Entry 7L56 (electron microscopy, 3.60 A resolution); this record covers chains B and J of the 9 polymer chains in the assembly.

== Chain B ==
Molecule: Spike glycoprotein
Source organism: Severe acute respiratory syndrome coronavirus 2
UniProt: P0DTC2 (SPIKE_SARS2); numbering as in UniProt (aligned over 1-1208)
Sequence (1288 residues; row label = number of the first residue in the row):
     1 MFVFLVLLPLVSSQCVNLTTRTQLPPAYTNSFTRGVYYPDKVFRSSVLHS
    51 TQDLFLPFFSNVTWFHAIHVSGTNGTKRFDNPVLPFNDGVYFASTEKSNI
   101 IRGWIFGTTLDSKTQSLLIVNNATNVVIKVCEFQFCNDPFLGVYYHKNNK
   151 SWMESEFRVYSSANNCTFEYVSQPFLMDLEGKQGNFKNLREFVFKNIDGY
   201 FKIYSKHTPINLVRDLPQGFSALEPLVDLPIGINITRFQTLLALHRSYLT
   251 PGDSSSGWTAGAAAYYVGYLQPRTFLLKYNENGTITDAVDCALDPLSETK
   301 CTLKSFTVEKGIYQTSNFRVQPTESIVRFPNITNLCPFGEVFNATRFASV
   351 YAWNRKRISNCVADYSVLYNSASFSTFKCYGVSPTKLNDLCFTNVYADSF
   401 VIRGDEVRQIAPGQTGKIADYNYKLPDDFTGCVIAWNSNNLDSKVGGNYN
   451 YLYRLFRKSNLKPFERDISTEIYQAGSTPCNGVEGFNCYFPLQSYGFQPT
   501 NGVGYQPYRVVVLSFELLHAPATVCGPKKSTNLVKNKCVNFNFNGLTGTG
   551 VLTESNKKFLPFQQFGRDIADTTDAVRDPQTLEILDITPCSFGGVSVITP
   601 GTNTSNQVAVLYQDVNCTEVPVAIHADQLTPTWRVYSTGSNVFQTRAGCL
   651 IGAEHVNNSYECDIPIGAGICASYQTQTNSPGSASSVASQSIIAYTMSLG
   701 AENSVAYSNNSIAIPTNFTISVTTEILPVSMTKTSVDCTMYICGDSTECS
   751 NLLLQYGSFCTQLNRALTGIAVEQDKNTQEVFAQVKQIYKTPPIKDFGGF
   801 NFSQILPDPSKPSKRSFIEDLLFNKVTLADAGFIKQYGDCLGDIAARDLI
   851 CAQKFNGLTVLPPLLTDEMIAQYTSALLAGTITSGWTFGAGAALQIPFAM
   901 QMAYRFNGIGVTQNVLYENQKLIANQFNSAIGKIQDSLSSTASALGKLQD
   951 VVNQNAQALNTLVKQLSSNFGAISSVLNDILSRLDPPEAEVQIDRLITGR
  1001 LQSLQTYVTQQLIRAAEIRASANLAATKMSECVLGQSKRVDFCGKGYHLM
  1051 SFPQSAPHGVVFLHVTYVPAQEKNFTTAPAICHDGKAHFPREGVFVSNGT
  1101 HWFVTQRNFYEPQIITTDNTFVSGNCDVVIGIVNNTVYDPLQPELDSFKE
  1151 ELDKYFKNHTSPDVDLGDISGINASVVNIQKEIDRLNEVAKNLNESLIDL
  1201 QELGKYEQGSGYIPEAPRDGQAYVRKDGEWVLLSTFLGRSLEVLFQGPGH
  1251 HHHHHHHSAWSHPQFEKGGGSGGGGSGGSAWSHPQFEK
Unresolved in the structure: 1-27, 69-79, 142-156, 173-186, 211-214, 232-234, 243-261, 621-640, 677-689, 829-854, 1145-1288
Sequence notes: engineered mutation Gly682 (Arg in P0DTC2), Ser683 (Arg in P0DTC2), Ser685 (Arg in P0DTC2), Pro986 (Lys in P0DTC2), Pro987 (Val in P0DTC2); expression tag (1209-1288)
Curated features (UniProtKB/Swiss-Prot):
  - region: Asn280 to Cys301 (Putative superantigen), Arg403 to Asp405 (Integrin-binding motif), Asn448 to Phe456 (Immunodominant HLA epitope recognized by the CD8+), Pro681, Ala684 (Putative superantigen), Ser816 to Tyr837 (Fusion peptide 1), Lys835 to Phe855 (Fusion peptide 2), Asp1163 to Glu1202 (Heptad repeat 2)
  - site: Arg815, Ser816 (Cleavage)
  - glycosylation: Asn17 (N-linked (GlcNAc...) (complex) asparagine), Asn61 (N-linked (GlcNAc...) (hybrid) asparagine), Asn74 (N-linked (GlcNAc...) (complex) asparagine), Asn122 (N-linked (GlcNAc...) (hybrid) asparagine), Asn149 (N-linked (GlcNAc...) (complex) asparagine), Asn165 (N-linked (GlcNAc...) (complex) asparagine), Asn234 (N-linked (GlcNAc...) (high mannose) asparagine), Asn282 (N-linked (GlcNAc...) (complex) asparagine), Thr323 (O-linked (GalNAc) threonine), Ser325 (O-linked (HexNAc...) serine), Asn331 (N-linked (GlcNAc...) (complex) asparagine), Asn343 (N-linked (GlcNAc...) (complex) asparagine), Asn603 (N-linked (GlcNAc...) (hybrid) asparagine), Asn616 (N-linked (GlcNAc...) (complex) asparagine), Asn657 (N-linked (GlcNAc...) (complex) asparagine), Thr676 (O-linked (GlcNAc...) threonine), Thr678 (O-linked (GlcNAc...) threonine), Asn709 (N-linked (GlcNAc...) (high mannose) asparagine), Asn717 (N-linked (GlcNAc...) (hybrid) asparagine), Asn801 (N-linked (GlcNAc...) (hybrid) asparagine) and 6 more in UniProt
Disulfide bonds: Cys131-Cys166, Cys291-Cys301, Cys336-Cys361, Cys379-Cys432, Cys391-Cys525, Cys480-Cys488, Cys538-Cys590, Cys617-Cys649, Cys662-Cys671, Cys738-Cys760, Cys743-Cys749, Cys1032-Cys1043, Cys1082-Cys1126
Covalent attachments: N-acetylglucosamine (NAG) linked to Asn61, Asn165, Asn282, Asn331, Asn603, Asn657, Asn709, Asn717, Asn801, Asn1074, Asn1098, Asn1134; glycan linked to Asn343
From the paper describing this entry:
  - post-translational modification sites: Asn343

== Chain J ==
Molecule: Fab 2-43 variable domain heavy chain
Source organism: Homo sapiens
Notes: antibody fragment or engineered binder
Sequence (129 residues; row label = number of the first residue in the row; a row labelled like 82A-82C holds insertion residues (82A, then the next letters in order)):
     1 QVQLVQSGAEVKKPGASVKVSCKASGYTFTGYYMHWVRQAPGQGLEWMGW
    51 IN
   52A P
    53 NSGGTNYAQKFQGRVTMTRDTSITTAYMEL
82A-82C RRL
    83 RSDDTAVYYCARGLGVGC
100A-100L SGGNCYLDYYYM
   101 DVWGKGTTVTVSS
Disulfide bonds: Cys22-Cys92, Cys100-Cys100E
From the paper describing this entry:
  - mutagenesis - N53I: increased binding to Spike glycoprotein (chain B)

== Interface between chain B and chain J ==
Pairs across the interface (21):
  Tyr449(B) with Tyr27(J); Thr28(J); Phe29(J), hydrogen bond (side chain-backbone); Thr30(J); Thr73(J)
  Leu455(B) with Cys100E(J), hydrophobic
  Phe456(B) with Cys100E(J), hydrophobic
  Val483(B) with Asn58(J)
  Glu484(B) with Tyr33(J), hydrogen bond; Trp50(J); Asn52(J), hydrogen bond; Gly56(J)
  Gly485(B) with Leu100G(J)
  Phe486(B) with Tyr100J(J)
  Tyr489(B) with Tyr100F(J); Leu100G(J), hydrophobic
  Phe490(B) with Asn52(J); Asn53(J); Ser54(J)
  Ser494(B) with Thr30(J), hydrogen bond (backbone-side chain)
  Gln498(B) with Thr28(J)
Also at the interface, not in a pair above, chain B (12 interface residues in all): Leu492
Also at the interface, not in a pair above, chain J (18 interface residues in all): Thr76, Val98
The authors on this interface:
  - epitope / paratope residues, chain B: Gln498(B)

== Summary ==
The interface between chain B and chain J involves 12 residues on one side and 18 on the other, with 4
hydrogen bonds. Among the polar pairs are Tyr449(B)-Phe29(J), Glu484(B)-Tyr33(J) and Glu484(B)-Asn52(J). From
the paper: N53I of chain J increases binding to Spike glycoprotein (chain B); the epitope/paratope residue
Gln498(B).
Chain B is Spike glycoprotein (Severe acute respiratory syndrome coronavirus 2) and chain J is Fab 2-43
variable domain heavy chain (Homo sapiens); the structure, Cryo-EM structure of the SARS-CoV-2 spike
glycoprotein bound to Fab 2-43, was determined by electron microscopy together with 7L57, 7L58 and 7L5B from
the same study.
